3SWS - chains C and D of the 6 polymer chains in the assembly; structure by X-ray diffraction, 1.86 A resolution.

[Chain C]
Name: Methylamine dehydrogenase light chain
Source organism: Paracoccus denitrificans
Notes: EC 1.4.99.3
Reference sequence: P22619 (DHML_PARDE); residues 1-131 here correspond to UniProt positions 58-188 (UniProt number = residue number + 57)
Amino-acid sequence (137 residues; row label = number of the first residue in the row):
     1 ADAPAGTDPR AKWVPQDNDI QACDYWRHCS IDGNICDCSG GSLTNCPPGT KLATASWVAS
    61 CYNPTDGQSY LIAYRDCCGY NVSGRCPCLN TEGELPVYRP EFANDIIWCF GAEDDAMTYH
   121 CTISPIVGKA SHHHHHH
Disordered / not traced: 1-6, 133-137
Cystine bridges: C23-C88, C29-C61, C36-C121, C38-C86, C46-C77, C78-C109
Modified positions: W57 (2-amino-3-(6,7-dioxo-6,7-dihydro-1H-indol-3-yl)-propionic acid; TRQ)
Sequence notes: expression tag (132-137)
UniProt features mapped onto this chain:
  - modified residue: W57 (Tryptophylquinone)
  - cross-link: W57 to W108 (Tryptophan tryptophylquinone (Trp-Trp))

[Chain D]
Name: Methylamine dehydrogenase heavy chain
Source organism: Paracoccus denitrificans
Notes: EC 1.4.99.3
Reference sequence: A1BB97 (A1BB97_PARDP); residues 1-386 here correspond to UniProt positions 32-417 (UniProt number = residue number + 31)
Amino-acid sequence (386 residues; numbered 1 to 386; the number before each row is that of its first residue):
     1 QDAPEAETQA QETQGQAAAR AAAADLAAGQ DDEPRILEAP APDARRVYVN DPAHFAAVTQ
    61 QFVIDGEAGR VIGMIDGGFL PNPVVADDGS FIAHASTVFS RIARGERTDY VEVFDPVTLL
   121 PTADIELPDA PRFLVGTYPW MTSLTPDGKT LLFYQFSPAP AVGVVDLEGK AFKRMLDVPD
   181 CYHIFPTAPD TFFMHCRDGS LAKVAFGTEG TPEITHTEVF HPEDEFLINH PAYSQKAGRL
   241 VWPTYTGKIH QIDLSSGDAK FLPAVEALTE AERADGWRPG GWQQVAYHRA LDRIYLLVDQ
   301 RDEWRHKTAS RFVVVLDAKT GERLAKFEMG HEIDSINVSQ DEKPLLYALS TGDKTLYIHD
   361 AESGEELRSV NQLGHGPQVI TTADMG
Disordered / not traced: 1-10
Cystine bridges: C181-C196

[How chain C and chain D interact]
Contacting residue pairs (83):
  P9(C) with R305(D), hydrogen bond (backbone-side chain); T308(D); E332(D)
  R10(C) with D299(D), salt bridge; Q300(D); R301(D); D302(D), hydrogen bond (backbone-backbone); R305(D); T308(D); A309(D), hydrogen bond (side chain-backbone); R311(D); E332(D), salt bridge
  A11(C) with R305(D)
  K12(C) with D302(D)
  W13(C) with R305(D)
  D32(C) with F55(D)
  G79(C) with A103(D); R104(D)
  Y80(C) with A103(D)
  N81(C) with A56(D); A57(D), hydrogen bond (side chain-backbone); A103(D)
  V82(C) with H54(D); F55(D); A56(D), hydrophobic
  N90(C) with R305(D), hydrogen bond
  T91(C) with W304(D), hydrogen bond (side chain-backbone); H306(D); K307(D)
  E92(C) with W304(D)
  G93(C) with W304(D)
  E94(C) with Y245(D), hydrogen bond (backbone-side chain); W304(D); H306(D), salt bridge; K307(D), salt bridge
  L95(C) with F226(D), hydrophobic; Y245(D)
  P96(C) with F226(D); L227(D); N229(D); Y245(D)
  V97(C) with F133(D), hydrophobic; Y138(D), hydrophobic; M141(D), hydrophobic; Y182(D); H183(D); N229(D), hydrogen bond (backbone-side chain)
  Y98(C) with Y182(D), hydrophobic; H195(D); R197(D); H221(D); E225(D), hydrogen bond (side chain-backbone); F226(D); L227(D), hydrogen bond (side chain-backbone)
  R99(C) with R197(D); E223(D), salt bridge; F226(D)
  P100(C) with F156(D), hydrophobic; Y182(D)
  E101(C) with R197(D), salt bridge
  N104(C) with K307(D), hydrogen bond
  D105(C) with V135(D); G136(D), hydrogen bond (backbone-backbone); Y138(D), hydrogen bond; N229(D), hydrogen bond; W282(D); K307(D), salt bridge
  I106(C) with F133(D), hydrophobic; V135(D)
  I107(C) with F55(D), hydrophobic; F79(D), hydrophobic; L80(D), hydrophobic; L134(D), hydrogen bond (backbone-backbone)
  W108(C) with F156(D), hydrophobic
  F110(C) with S157(D)
  M117(C) with F79(D); R107(D); L134(D), hydrophobic
  T118(C) with F79(D); F99(D); A103(D), hydrogen bond (side chain-backbone)
  Y119(C) with F55(D), hydrophobic; F79(D)
Also at the interface, not in a pair above, chain C (33 interface residues in all): G33, L89
Also at the interface, not in a pair above, chain D (43 interface residues in all): S310

[In short]
33 residues of chain C and 43 residues of chain D are in contact; the contacts include 16 hydrogen bonds and 7
salt bridges. Polar contacts include R10(C)-D299(D), R10(C)-E332(D) and E94(C)-H306(D).
Chain C is Methylamine dehydrogenase light chain and chain D is Methylamine dehydrogenase heavy chain, both
from Paracoccus denitrificans; the structure, Crystal Structure of the Quinone Form of Methylamine
Dehydrogenase in Complex with the Diferric Form of ..., was determined by X-ray diffraction.
